3TJB - chains B and C of the 5 polymer chains in the assembly; structure by X-ray diffraction, 2.38 A resolution.

Chain B (and C):
Molecule: Peroxiredoxin-4
Source organism: Homo sapiens
Notes: EC 1.11.1.15; chain C of this document is another copy of the same molecule, construct and numbering; everything in this record applies to it too
UniProt: Q13162 (PRDX4_HUMAN); numbering as in UniProt (aligned over 38-271)
Sequence (254 residues; row label = number of the first residue in the row):
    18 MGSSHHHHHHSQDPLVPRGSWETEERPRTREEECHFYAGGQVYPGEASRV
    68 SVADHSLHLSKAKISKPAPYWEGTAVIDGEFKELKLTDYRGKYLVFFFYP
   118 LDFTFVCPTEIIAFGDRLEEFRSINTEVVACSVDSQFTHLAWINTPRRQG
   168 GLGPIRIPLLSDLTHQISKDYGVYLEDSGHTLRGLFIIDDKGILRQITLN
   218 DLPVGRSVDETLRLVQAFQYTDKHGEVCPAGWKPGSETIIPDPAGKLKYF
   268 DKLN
Disordered / not traced: 18-75, 243-271
Sequence notes: expression tag (18-37)
UniProt features mapped onto this chain:
  - active site: Cys124 (Cysteine sulfenic acid (-SOH) intermediate)

Interface between chain B and chain C:
Pairs across the interface (34):
  Phe98(B) - Phe122(C)  hydrophobic
  Leu118(B) - Ser152(C)
  Leu118(B) - Phe154(C)  hydrophobic
  Asp119(B) - Phe154(C)
  Phe120(B) - Phe120(C)  hydrophobic
  Phe120(B) - Phe154(C)
  Phe120(B) - Ala158(C)  hydrophobic
  Thr121(B) - Phe154(C)
  Phe122(B) - Phe98(C)  hydrophobic
  Phe122(B) - Phe154(C)  hydrophobic
  Phe122(B) - Leu157(C)  hydrophobic
  Asp151(B) - Thr155(C)
  Ser152(B) - Leu118(C)
  Phe154(B) - Leu118(C)  hydrophobic
  Phe154(B) - Asp119(C)
  Phe154(B) - Phe120(C)
  Phe154(B) - Thr121(C)
  Phe154(B) - Phe122(C)  hydrophobic
  Thr155(B) - Asp151(C)
  Thr155(B) - Thr155(C)
  Leu157(B) - Phe122(C)  hydrophobic
  Ala158(B) - Phe120(C)  hydrophobic
  Leu180(B) - His182(C)
  Leu180(B) - Ser195(C)
  Leu180(B) - Gly196(C)
  Thr181(B) - Asp194(C)
  Thr181(B) - Ser195(C)
  His182(B) - Leu180(C)
  His182(B) - His182(C)
  Asp194(B) - Thr181(C)
  Ser195(B) - Leu180(C)
  Ser195(B) - Thr181(C)
  Gly196(B) - Leu180(C)
  Gly196(B) - Thr181(C)
Other interface residues (no listed pair), chain B (22 interface residues in all): Val150, Tyr191, Glu193, His197
Other interface residues (no listed pair), chain C (21 interface residues in all): Val150, Tyr191, Glu193

Overview:
22 residues of chain B face 21 of chain C across their interface. UniProt lists active-site residue Cys124(B)
on chain B.
Both chains are Peroxiredoxin-4 (Homo sapiens). Entry 3TJB (Crystal structure of wild-type human peroxiredoxin
IV) was determined by X-ray diffraction together with 3TJF, 3TJG, 3TJJ and 3TJK from the same study.
